5L55 - chains O and P of the 28 polymer chains in the assembly; structure by X-ray diffraction, 2.90 A resolution.

[Chain O]
Protein: Proteasome subunit alpha type-2
Source organism: Saccharomyces cerevisiae S288c
Notes: EC 3.4.25.1
UniProtKB: P23639 (PSA2_YEAST); numbering as in UniProt (aligned over 1-250)
Chain sequence (250 residues; each row starts with the number of its first residue):
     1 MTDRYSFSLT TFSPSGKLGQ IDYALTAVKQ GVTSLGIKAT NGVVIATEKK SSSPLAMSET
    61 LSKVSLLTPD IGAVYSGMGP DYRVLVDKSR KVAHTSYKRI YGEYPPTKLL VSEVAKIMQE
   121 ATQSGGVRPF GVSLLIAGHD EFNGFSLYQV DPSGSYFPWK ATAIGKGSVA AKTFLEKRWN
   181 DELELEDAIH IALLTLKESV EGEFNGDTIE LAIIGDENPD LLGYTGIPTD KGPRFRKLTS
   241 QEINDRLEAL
Curated features (UniProtKB/Swiss-Prot):
  - cross-link: Lys108 (Glycyl lysine isopeptide (Lys-Gly) (interchain with G-Cter in ubiquitin))

[Chain P]
Protein: Proteasome subunit alpha type-3
Source organism: Saccharomyces cerevisiae S288c
Notes: EC 3.4.25.1
UniProtKB: P23638 (PSA3_YEAST); residues 0-257 here correspond to UniProt positions 1-258 (UniProt number = residue number + 1)
Chain sequence (258 residues; each row starts with the number of its first residue; numbering starts at 0):
     0 MGSRRYDSRT TIFSPEGRLY QVEYALESIS HAGTAIGIMA SDGIVLAAER KVTSTLLEQD
    60 TSTEKLYKLN DKIAVAVAGL TADAEILINT ARIHAQNYLK TYNEDIPVEI LVRRLSDIKQ
   120 GYTQHGGLRP FGVSFIYAGY DDRYGYQLYT SNPSGNYTGW KAISVGANTS AAQTLLQMDY
   180 KDDMKVDDAI ELALKTLSKT TDSSALTYDR LEFATIRKGA NDGEVYQKIF KPQEIKDILV
   240 KTGITKKDED EEADEDMK
Disordered / not traced: 0, 245-257
Curated features (UniProtKB/Swiss-Prot):
  - cross-link (Glycyl lysine isopeptide (Lys-Gly)): Lys99 (interchain with G-Cter in ubiquitin), Lys198 (interchain with G-Cter in ubiquitin), Lys230 (interchain with G-Cter in ubiquitin)

[How chain O and chain P interact]
Residue-residue contacts (58):
  Arg4(O) - Ser2(P)  hydrogen bond (backbone-side chain)
  Tyr5(O) - Ser2(P)
  Tyr5(O) - Tyr5(P)
  Ser6(O) - Gly125(P)
  Ser6(O) - Leu127(P)
  Phe7(O) - Ser2(P)
  Phe7(O) - Tyr5(P)
  Phe7(O) - Asp6(P)
  Phe7(O) - Gly126(P)
  Ser8(O) - Gly126(P)  hydrogen bond (backbone-backbone)
  Ser8(O) - Leu127(P)
  Ser8(O) - Arg128(P)  hydrogen bond (side chain-backbone)
  Thr10(O) - Arg128(P)
  Thr11(O) - Ser7(P)
  Thr11(O) - Thr9(P)
  Thr11(O) - Gln20(P)
  Phe12(O) - Gln20(P)
  Phe12(O) - Tyr23(P)
  Phe12(O) - Ala24(P)  hydrophobic
  Phe12(O) - Ser27(P)
  Phe12(O) - Arg128(P)
  Phe12(O) - Pro129(P)
  Phe12(O) - Gly131(P)
  Ser13(O) - Tyr23(P)
  Pro14(O) - Tyr23(P)  hydrophobic
  Pro14(O) - Glu26(P)
  Ser15(O) - Glu26(P)
  Ser15(O) - His30(P)
  Gly16(O) - Tyr23(P)
  Gly16(O) - Ser27(P)  hydrogen bond (backbone-side chain)
  Lys38(O) - Glu57(P)  salt bridge
  Ser112(O) - Glu84(P)
  Lys116(O) - Ile85(P)
  Gln119(O) - Ala81(P)
  Gln119(O) - Asp82(P)  hydrogen bond
  Gln119(O) - Ile85(P)
  Gln119(O) - Arg128(P)
  Thr122(O) - Arg128(P)  hydrogen bond (backbone-side chain)
  Gln123(O) - Tyr121(P)
  Gln123(O) - Leu127(P)
  Gln123(O) - Arg128(P)  hydrogen bond (side chain-backbone)
  Gln123(O) - Phe130(P)
  Ser153(O) - Ala81(P)
  Gly154(O) - Ala81(P)
  Tyr156(O) - Glu84(P)  hydrogen bond
  Phe157(O) - Leu56(P)  hydrophobic
  Pro158(O) - Leu56(P)
  Pro158(O) - Glu57(P)  hydrogen bond (backbone-backbone)
  Pro158(O) - Thr60(P)
  Pro158(O) - Ser61(P)
  Trp159(O) - Ser53(P)
  Trp159(O) - Leu55(P)
  Trp159(O) - Leu56(P)
  Lys160(O) - Thr54(P)
  Lys160(O) - Leu55(P)  hydrogen bond (backbone-backbone)
  Lys160(O) - Glu57(P)
  Ala161(O) - Leu55(P)
  Glu176(O) - Thr54(P)
Other interface residues (no listed pair), chain O (34 interface residues in all): Leu18, Ser124, Gly125, Tyr148, Ser155, Leu175, Trp179
Other interface residues (no listed pair), chain P (32 interface residues in all): Leu79, Thr80

[Summary]
The interface between chain O and chain P involves 34 residues on one side and 32 on the other, with 10
hydrogen bonds and 1 salt bridge. Polar pairs include Lys38(O)-Glu57(P), Arg4(O)-Ser2(P) and
Ser8(O)-Arg128(P).
Here chain O is Proteasome subunit alpha type-2 and chain P is Proteasome subunit alpha type-3, both from
Saccharomyces cerevisiae S288c. Entry 5L55 (Yeast 20S proteasome in complex with epoxyketone inhibitor 18) was
determined by X-ray diffraction (same publication as 5L52, 5L54, 5L5A, 5L5B, 5L5D, 5L5E and 30 further
entries).
